PDB entry 2CBQ | X-ray diffraction, 2.60 A resolution | chains A and C

# Chain A (and C)
Protein: Neocarzinostatin
From: Streptomyces carzinostaticus
Notes: chain C of this document is another copy of the same molecule, construct and numbering; everything in this record applies to it too
UniProt: P0A3R9 (NCZS_STRCZ); residues 1-113 here correspond to UniProt positions 35-147 (UniProt number = residue number + 34)
Amino-acid sequence (114 residues; row label = number of the first residue in the row):
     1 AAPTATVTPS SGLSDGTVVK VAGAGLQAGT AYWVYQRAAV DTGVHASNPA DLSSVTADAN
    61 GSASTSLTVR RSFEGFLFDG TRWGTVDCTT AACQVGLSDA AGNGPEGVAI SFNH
Unresolved in the structure: 1, 113-114 (chain C: 1, 114)
Disulfide bonds: Cys88-Cys93
Differences from the reference sequence: engineered mutation Trp33 (Asp67 in P0A3R9), Tyr35 (Gly69 in P0A3R9), Arg37 (Cys71 in P0A3R9), Ala39 (Trp73 in P0A3R9), His45 (Leu79 in P0A3R9), Ser47 (Cys81 in P0A3R9), Leu52 (Phe86 in P0A3R9)
Residues lining bound ligands:
  - testosterone hemisuccinate (TH2), molecule 1: Trp33, Tyr35, Ser47, Asn48, Pro49, Phe78, Ser98, Asp99, Ala100, Ala101, Gly102
  - testosterone hemisuccinate (TH2), molecule 2: Ala39, Val40, Trp83, Thr85, Val86, Asp87, Thr90, Ala91

# Chain A / chain C interface
Contacting residue pairs (27; chain A residue first):
  Ala31(A) with Asp79(C); Gly80(C); Thr81(C)
  Trp33(A) with Leu77(C); Phe78(C); Gly80(C)
  Pro49(A) with Pro49(C); Ala50(C); Leu52(C), hydrophobic
  Ala50(A) with Pro49(C); Ala50(C)
  Leu52(A) with Pro49(C), hydrophobic
  Ser53(A) with Phe76(C)
  Ser54(A) with Phe76(C); Gly80(C), hydrogen bond (side chain-backbone); Arg82(C)
  Phe76(A) with Ser53(C); Ser54(C)
  Leu77(A) with Trp33(C)
  Phe78(A) with Trp33(C)
  Asp79(A) with Ala31(C)
  Gly80(A) with Ala31(C); Trp33(C); Ser54(C), hydrogen bond (backbone-side chain)
  Thr81(A) with Ala31(C)
  Arg82(A) with Ser54(C)
  Ala100(A) with Asp79(C)
Also at the interface, not in a pair above, chain C (15 interface residues in all): Ala100

# In short
The chain A/chain C interface involves 15 residues from each chain; the contacts include 2 hydrogen bonds. Its
one hydrogen-bonded contact is Ser54(A)-Gly80(C). Chain A binds testosterone hemisuccinate.
Chain A and chain C are both Neocarzinostatin (Streptomyces carzinostaticus); the structure, Crystal structure
of the neocarzinostatin 1Tes15 mutant bound to testosterone hemisuccinate, was determined by X-ray
diffraction, deposited together with 2CBM, 2CBO and 2CBT.
